6PPY - chain A; structure by X-ray diffraction, 2.00 A resolution.

# Chain A
Name: N-acetylneuraminate synthase
Organism: Neisseria meningitidis serogroup B
Notes: EC 2.5.1.56
Reference sequence: H2VFG5 (H2VFG5_NEIMI); residues 1-349 here = UniProt positions 1-349
Amino-acid sequence (349 residues; row label = number of the first residue in the row):
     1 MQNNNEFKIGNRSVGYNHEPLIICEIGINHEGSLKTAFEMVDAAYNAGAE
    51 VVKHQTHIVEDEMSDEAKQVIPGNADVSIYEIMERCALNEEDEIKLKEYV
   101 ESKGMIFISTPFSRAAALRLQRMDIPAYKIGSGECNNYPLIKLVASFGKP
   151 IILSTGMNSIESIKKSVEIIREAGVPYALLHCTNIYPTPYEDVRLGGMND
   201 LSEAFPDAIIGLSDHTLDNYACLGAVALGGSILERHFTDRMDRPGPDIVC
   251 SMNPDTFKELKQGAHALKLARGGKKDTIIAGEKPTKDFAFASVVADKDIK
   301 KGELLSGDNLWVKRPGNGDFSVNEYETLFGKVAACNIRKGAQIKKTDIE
Unresolved in the structure: 1
Small-molecule neighbours: NeuB (OVY; (2E,4S,5R,6R,7S,8R)-5-(acetylamino)-4,6,7,8,9-pentahydroxy-2-(hydroxyimino)nonanoic acid (non-preferred name)): E25, I28, K53, Q55, P72, N74, I79, M83, T110, F112, K129, I130, G131, S132, S154, C182, N184, Y186, H215, E234, H236, P246, D247, T285, F288, A289, R314

# Overview
Ligands of chain A: NeuB.
Chain A is N-acetylneuraminate synthase (Neisseria meningitidis serogroup B); the structure, Crystal structure
of NeuNAc oxime complexed with NeuB, an N-acetylneuraminate synthase from Neisseria meningitidis, was
determined by X-ray diffraction, deposited together with 6PPW, 6PPX and 6PPZ.
